Entry 6J23 (X-ray diffraction, 1.90 A resolution); this record covers chain A.

Chain A:
Molecule: Adenosine/AMP deaminase family protein
Organism: Arabidopsis thaliana
UniProt: Q8LPL7 (Q8LPL7_ARATH); residue numbers follow UniProt; this construct covers 1-355
Chain sequence (355 residues; numbered 1 to 355; the number before each row is that of its first residue):
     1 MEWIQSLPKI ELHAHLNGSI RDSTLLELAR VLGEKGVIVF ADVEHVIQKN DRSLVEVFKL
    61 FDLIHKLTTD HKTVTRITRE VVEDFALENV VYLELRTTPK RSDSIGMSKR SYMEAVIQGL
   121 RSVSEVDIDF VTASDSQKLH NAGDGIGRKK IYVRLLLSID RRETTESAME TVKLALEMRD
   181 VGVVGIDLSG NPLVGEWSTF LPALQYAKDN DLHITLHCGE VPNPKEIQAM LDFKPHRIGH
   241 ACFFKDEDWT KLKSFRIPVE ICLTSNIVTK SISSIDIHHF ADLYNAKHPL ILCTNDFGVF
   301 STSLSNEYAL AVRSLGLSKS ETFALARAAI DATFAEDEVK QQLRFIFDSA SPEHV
Disordered / not traced: 132-147, 355
Construct notes: engineered mutation Asn295 (Asp in Q8LPL7)
Bound ions: Zn2+: His13, His15, His217, Asn295
Small-molecule neighbours: guanosine-5'-monophosphate (5GP): His15, Leu16, Asn17, Gly18, Phe58, Phe61, His65, Arg96, Thr97, Thr98, Lys100, Tyr112, Asp160, Ser189, Gly190, Asn191, Pro192, His217, Glu220, His240, Ser265, Asn295, Asp296
Curated features (UniProtKB/Swiss-Prot):
  - active site: Glu220 (Proton donor)
  - binding site (Zn(2+)): His13, His15, His217
  - binding site (N(6)-methyl-AMP): His15, Asn17, His65, Thr97 to Lys100, Asp160, Gly190, Glu220, Asp296
  - site: His240 (Important for catalytic activity)
What the authors report for this chain:
  - binding site for guanosine-5'-monophosphate: His15, Phe58, Phe61, Ser189, Gly190, His217, Glu220, His240, Asn295, Asp296
  - specificity-determining residues: Glu220
  - specificity-determining residues: Leu54, Val57, Phe58 (proposed by the authors, not directly observed)
  - catalytic residues: His240 (proposed by the authors, not directly observed)
  - specificity-determining residues: Asn17 (by similarity / conservation)
  - mutagenesis - V57F (20.6-fold): decreased catalytic activity (citing earlier work)

In short:
Bound to chain A: guanosine-5'-monophosphate. His13, His15, His217 and Asn295 coordinate Zn2+. Curated
annotation (UniProt) lists active-site residue Glu220, 3 Zn2+-binding residues and 11 N(6)-methyl-AMP-binding
residues. The paper reports the catalytic residue His240; V57F reduces catalytic activity.
Chain A is Adenosine/AMP deaminase family protein (Arabidopsis thaliana); the structure, Crystal structure of
arabidopsis ADAL complexed with GMP, was determined by X-ray diffraction (same publication as 6J4T and 6IV5).
